PDB entry 7NFE | electron microscopy, 4.29 A resolution (low resolution: residue-level contacts below are approximate; hydrogen-bond / salt-bridge calls are withheld) | chains H and I of the 10 polymer chains in the assembly

[Chain H (and I)]
Protein: DNA repair protein XRCC4
Organism: Homo sapiens
Notes: chain I of this document is another copy of the same molecule, construct and numbering; everything in this record applies to it too
UniProt: Q13426 (XRCC4_HUMAN); residue numbers follow UniProt; this construct covers 1-336
Amino-acid sequence (336 residues; each row starts with the number of its first residue):
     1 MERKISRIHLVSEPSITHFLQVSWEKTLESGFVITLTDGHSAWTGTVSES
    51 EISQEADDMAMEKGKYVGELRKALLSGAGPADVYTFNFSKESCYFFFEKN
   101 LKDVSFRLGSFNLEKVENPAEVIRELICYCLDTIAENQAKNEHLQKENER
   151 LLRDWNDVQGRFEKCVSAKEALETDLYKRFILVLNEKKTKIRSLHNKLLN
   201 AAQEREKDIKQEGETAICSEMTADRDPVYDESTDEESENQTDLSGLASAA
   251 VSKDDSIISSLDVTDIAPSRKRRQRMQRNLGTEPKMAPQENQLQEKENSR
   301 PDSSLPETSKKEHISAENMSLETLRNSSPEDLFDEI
Not modelled in the structure: 202-336 (chain I: 76-83, 202-336)
UniProt features mapped onto this chain:
  - region: Phe180 to Gly213 (Interaction with LIG4)
  - motif: Arg270 to Arg275 (Nuclear localization signal)
  - site: Asp265, Ile266 (Cleavage)
  - modified residue: Ser53 (Phosphoserine), Ser193 (Phosphoserine), Tyr229 (Phosphotyrosine), Ser232 (Phosphoserine), Thr233 (Phosphothreonine), Ser237 (Phosphoserine), Ser256 (Phosphoserine), Ser260 (Phosphoserine), Ser303 (Phosphoserine), Ser304 (Phosphoserine), Ser315 (Phosphoserine), Ser320 (Phosphoserine), Thr323 (Phosphothreonine), Ser327 (Phosphoserine), Ser328 (Phosphoserine)
  - cross-link (Glycyl lysine isopeptide (Lys-Gly)): Lys210 (interchain with G-Cter in SUMO), Lys296 (interchain with G-Cter in ubiquitin)
  - natural variant: Trp43 (W43R: In SSMED), Asp82 (D82E: In SSMED), Arg161 to Ile336 (deletion: In SSMED), Arg161 (R161Q: In SSMED), Lys210 to Ile336 (deletion: In SSMED), Arg225 to Ile336 (deletion: In SSMED), Arg275 to Ile336 (deletion: In SSMED)
  - mutagenesis: Lys4 (K4E: Abolished interaction with NHEJ1/XLF; when associated with E-99), Lys26 (K26E: Abolished interaction with NHEJ1/XLF; when associated with E-99), Glu55 (E55R: Abolished interaction with NHEJ1/XLF), Asp58 (D58R: Abolished interaction with NHEJ1/XLF), Met61 (M61R: Abolished interaction with NHEJ1/XLF), Glu62 (E62R: Does not affect interaction with NHEJ1/XLF), Lys65 (K65E: Strongly decreased interaction with NHEJ1/XLF. Abolished interaction with NHEJ1/XLF; when associated with E-99. Abolished ability to bridge DNA; when associated with E-99 ...), Glu69 (E69R: Does not affect interaction with NHEJ1/XLF), Arg71 (R71E: Abolished interaction with NHEJ1/XLF; when associated with E-99), Lys72 (K72E: Abolished interaction with NHEJ1/XLF; when associated with E-99. Abolished ability to bridge DNA; when associated with E-90 and E-99), Lys90 (K90E: Abolished ability to bridge DNA; when associated with E-72 and E-99), Lys99 (K99E: Abolished interaction with NHEJ1/XLF; when associated with E-4 or E-26 or E-65 or E-71 or E-72. Abolished ability to bridge DNA; when associated with E-65. Abolished ability to bridge DNA ...), 38 further mutagenesis entries in UniProt

[Chain H / chain I interface]
Residue-residue contacts (90):
  Ile5(H) - Leu131(I)
  Arg7(H) - Ile127(I)
  Arg7(H) - Cys128(I)
  Arg7(H) - Leu131(I)
  Arg7(H) - Asp132(I)
  Pro14(H) - Arg124(I)
  Ser15(H) - Asn118(I)
  Ser15(H) - Ala120(I)
  Ser15(H) - Arg124(I)
  Ile16(H) - Ala120(I)
  Thr17(H) - Arg124(I)
  Phe19(H) - Ile123(I)
  Phe19(H) - Ile127(I)
  Gly39(H) - Gly39(I)
  Asn118(H) - His40(I)
  Ala120(H) - Asp38(I)
  Ala120(H) - Gly39(I)
  Ala120(H) - His40(I)
  Ile123(H) - Ile123(I)
  Arg124(H) - Ile16(I)
  Arg124(H) - Thr17(I)
  Arg124(H) - His18(I)
  Arg124(H) - Phe19(I)
  Arg124(H) - Asp38(I)
  Ile127(H) - Phe19(I)
  Ile127(H) - Cys130(I)
  Cys128(H) - Phe19(I)
  Cys130(H) - Cys130(I)
  Leu131(H) - Lys4(I)
  Leu131(H) - Ile5(I)
  Leu131(H) - Cys130(I)
  Leu131(H) - Thr133(I)
  Ile134(H) - Asn137(I)
  Asn137(H) - Asn137(I)
  Asn137(H) - Gln138(I)
  Asn137(H) - Asn141(I)
  Gln138(H) - Asn137(I)
  Lys140(H) - Asn141(I)
  Asn141(H) - Asn137(I)
  Asn141(H) - Lys140(I)
  Asn141(H) - Asn141(I)
  Asn141(H) - Leu144(I)
  Leu144(H) - Asn141(I)
  Leu144(H) - Leu144(I)
  Leu144(H) - Gln145(I)
  Leu144(H) - Asn148(I)
  Glu147(H) - Asn148(I)
  Asn148(H) - Glu147(I)
  Asn148(H) - Leu151(I)
  Leu151(H) - Asn148(I)
  Leu151(H) - Leu152(I)
  Leu151(H) - Trp155(I)
  Trp155(H) - Leu151(I)
  Trp155(H) - Asp154(I)
  Trp155(H) - Val158(I)
  Val158(H) - Val158(I)
  Val158(H) - Gln159(I)
  Gln159(H) - Val158(I)
  Phe162(H) - Arg161(I)
  Phe162(H) - Phe162(I)
  Phe162(H) - Cys165(I)
  Cys165(H) - Phe162(I)
  Cys165(H) - Cys165(I)
  Val166(H) - Cys165(I)
  Lys169(H) - Cys165(I)
  Lys169(H) - Lys169(I)
  Glu173(H) - Leu176(I)
  Leu176(H) - Glu173(I)
  Leu176(H) - Tyr177(I)
  Tyr177(H) - Leu176(I)
  Phe180(H) - Leu176(I)
  Phe180(H) - Tyr177(I)
  Phe180(H) - Phe180(I)
  Val183(H) - Phe180(I)
  Val183(H) - Leu184(I)
  Leu184(H) - Val183(I)
  Lys187(H) - Leu184(I)
  Lys187(H) - Ile191(I)
  Ile191(H) - Lys190(I)
  Ile191(H) - Ile191(I)
  Ile191(H) - Leu194(I)
  Leu194(H) - Ile191(I)
  Leu194(H) - Leu194(I)
  Leu194(H) - His195(I)
  Lys197(H) - Leu198(I)
  Leu198(H) - Lys197(I)
  Leu198(H) - Leu198(I)
  Leu198(H) - Ala201(I)
  Ala201(H) - Leu198(I)
  Ala201(H) - Ala201(I)
Other interface residues (no listed pair), chain H (56 interface residues in all): His9, Asp38, His40, Ser76, Thr133, Leu152, Asp154, Arg161, Leu172, Arg179, Lys190, His195
Other interface residues (no listed pair), chain I (57 interface residues in all): Thr37, Glu121, Leu126, Ile134, Leu172, Lys187, Lys188

[Summary]
56 residues of chain H and 57 residues of chain I are in contact. From UniProt: 51 mutagenesis sites on chain
H.
Chain H and chain I are both DNA repair protein XRCC4 (Homo sapiens); the structure, Cryo-EM structure of NHEJ
super-complex (monomer), was determined by electron microscopy, deposited together with 7NFC.
